5YY6 - chain A; structure by X-ray diffraction, 2.40 A resolution.

Chain A:
Molecule: 4-hydroxyphenylpyruvate dioxygenase
Source organism: Arabidopsis thaliana
Notes: EC 1.13.11.27
UniProtKB: P93836 (HPPD_ARATH); residues 32-445 here = UniProt positions 32-445
Chain sequence (415 residues; row label = number of the first residue in the row):
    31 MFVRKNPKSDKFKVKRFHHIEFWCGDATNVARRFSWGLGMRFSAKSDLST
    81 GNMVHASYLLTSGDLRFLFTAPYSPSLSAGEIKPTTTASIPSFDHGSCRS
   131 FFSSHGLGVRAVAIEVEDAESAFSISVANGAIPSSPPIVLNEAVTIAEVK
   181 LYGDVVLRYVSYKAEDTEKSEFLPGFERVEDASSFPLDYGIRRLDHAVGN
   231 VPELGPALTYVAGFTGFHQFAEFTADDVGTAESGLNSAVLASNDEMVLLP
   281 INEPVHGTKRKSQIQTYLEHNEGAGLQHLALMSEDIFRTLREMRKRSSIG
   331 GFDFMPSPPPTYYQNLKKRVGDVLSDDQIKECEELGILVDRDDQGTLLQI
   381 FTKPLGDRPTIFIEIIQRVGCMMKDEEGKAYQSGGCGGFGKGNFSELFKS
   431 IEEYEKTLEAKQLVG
Disordered / not traced: 31-34, 195-200, 251-261, 288-290, 404-410, 433-445
Disulfides: C401-C416
Sequence notes: expression tag (31)
Metal / ion sites: Co2+: H226, H308, E394 (together with Benquitrione)
Residues lining bound ligands: Benquitrione (94L; 3-(2,6-dimethylphenyl)-1-methyl-6-(2-oxidanyl-6-oxidanylidene-cyclohexen-1-yl)carbonyl-quinazoline-2,4-dione): H226, V228, L265, S267, P280, N282, Q293, H308, M335, Q379, F381, F392, E394, F419, G420, K421, N423, F424, L427
Swiss-Prot annotation at these positions:
  - binding site (Fe cation): H226, H308, E394
Reported in the primary citation:
  - binding site for Benquitrione: V228, P280, F381, F392, F419, F424
  - contacts within the chain: Q379-N423 (hydrogen bond), Q379-E394 (hydrogen bond)
  - conformationally variable residues (side-chain flip): Q293
  - mutagenesis - F381A (5-fold), N423A (7-fold): decreased binding to HPPA
  - mutagenesis - S267A (12-fold), N282A (160-fold), Q293A (76-fold), Q307A (99-fold), N423A: decreased catalytic activity
  - catalytic residues: S267, N282, Q293, Q307

In short:
Ligands of chain A: Benquitrione. The Co2+ site is built by H226, H308 and E394. From UniProt: 3 Fe
cation-binding residues. The paper reports catalytic residues S267, N282 and Q293 among others; S267A, N282A
and Q293A, among others, reduce catalytic activity; 6 substitutions were tested in all.
Chain A is 4-hydroxyphenylpyruvate dioxygenase (Arabidopsis thaliana); the structure, Crystal structure of
Arabidopsis thaliana HPPD truncated mutant complexed with Benquitrione, was determined by X-ray diffraction
(same publication as 5XGK).
